Entry 6P65 (electron microscopy, 3.94 A resolution); this record covers chains H and L of the 9 polymer chains in the assembly.

[Chain H]
Name: Rabbit antibody 1C2 heavy chain fragment antigen binding
Organism: Oryctolagus cuniculus
Notes: antibody fragment or engineered binder
Amino-acid sequence (259 residues; row label = number of the first residue in the row; a row labelled like 52A-52B holds insertion residues (52A, then the next letters in order); numbers below 1 keep their minus sign (Met-20 is residue -20)):
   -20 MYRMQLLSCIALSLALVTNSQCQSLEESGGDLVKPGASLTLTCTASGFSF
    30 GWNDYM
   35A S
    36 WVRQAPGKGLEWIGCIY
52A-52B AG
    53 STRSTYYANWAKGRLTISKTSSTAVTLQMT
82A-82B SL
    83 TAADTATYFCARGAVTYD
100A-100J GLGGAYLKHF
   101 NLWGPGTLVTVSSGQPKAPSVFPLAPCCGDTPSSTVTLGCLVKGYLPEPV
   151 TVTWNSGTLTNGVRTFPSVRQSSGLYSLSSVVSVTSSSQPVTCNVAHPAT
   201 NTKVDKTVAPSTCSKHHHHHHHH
Disordered / not traced: -20 to 1, 113-223
Disulfide bonds: Cys22-Cys92
From the paper describing this entry:
  - binding site for N-acetylglucosamine: Trp31
  - binding site for alpha-D-mannopyranose: Arg94

[Chain L]
Name: Rabbit antibody 1C2 kappa chain
Organism: Oryctolagus cuniculus
Notes: antibody fragment or engineered binder
Amino-acid sequence (235 residues; row label = number of the first residue in the row; a row labelled like 95A-95D holds insertion residues (95A, then the next letters in order); numbers below 1 keep their minus sign (Met-19 is residue -19)):
   -19 MYRMQLLSCIALSLALVTNSAIKMTQTPSSVSAAVGGTVTVNCRASEDIE
    31 SYLAWYQQKPGQPPKLLIYDTSKLASGVPSRFKGSGSGTQFALTISGVQC
    81 DDAATYYCLYGYISS
95A-95D DRID
    96 FGFGGGTELVVKGDPVAPSVLIFPPAADQVATGTVTIVCVANKYFPDVTV
   146 TWEVDGTTQTTGIENSKTPQNSADCTYNLSSTLTLTSTQYNSHKEYTCKV
   196 TQGTTSVVQSFNRGDC
Disordered / not traced: -19 to 1, 108-211
Disulfide bonds: Cys23-Cys88

[Interface between chain H and chain L]
Pairs across the interface (41):
  Gln39(H) with Gln38(L), hydrogen bond
  Lys43(H) with Tyr87(L), hydrogen bond (backbone-side chain); Gly100(L)
  Gly44(H) with Tyr87(L); Phe98(L); Gly99(L), hydrogen bond (backbone-backbone)
  Leu45(H) with Pro44(L), hydrophobic; Phe98(L)
  Trp47(H) with Ile95C(L); Phe96(L), hydrophobic
  Arg55(H) with Ile93(L)
  Thr57(H) with Ile95C(L)
  Tyr58(H) with Ile95C(L)
  Tyr59(H) with Ile95C(L)
  Phe91(H) with Pro43(L), hydrophobic
  Thr98(H) with Tyr32(L)
  Asp100(H) with Tyr92(L), hydrogen bond
  Gly100C(H) with Ser94(L)
  Gly100D(H) with Tyr92(L); Ile93(L)
  Ala100E(H) with Tyr92(L); Ile93(L), hydrogen bond (backbone-backbone)
  Tyr100F(H) with Tyr32(L), hydrophobic; Tyr90(L); Gly91(L); Tyr92(L)
  Leu100G(H) with Tyr32(L); Leu89(L), hydrophobic; Gly91(L), hydrogen bond (backbone-backbone); Phe96(L), hydrophobic
  Lys100H(H) with Leu46(L); Tyr49(L); Asp50(L), salt bridge
  His100I(H) with Tyr49(L), hydrogen bond
  Phe100J(H) with Tyr36(L); Leu89(L), hydrophobic
  Asn101(H) with Leu46(L); Tyr49(L)
  Trp103(H) with Pro43(L), hydrophobic; Pro44(L)
  Gly104(H) with Pro43(L)
Also at the interface, not in a pair above, chain H (26 interface residues in all): Tyr34, Gly42, Val97
Also at the interface, not in a pair above, chain L (23 interface residues in all): Ala34, Gln42, Ser95

[Overview]
26 residues of chain H and 23 residues of chain L are in contact, with 7 hydrogen bonds and 1 salt bridge.
Among the polar pairs are Lys100H(H)-Asp50(L), Gln39(H)-Gln38(L) and Lys43(H)-Tyr87(L). The paper reports a
binding site for N-acetylglucosamine at Trp31(H); a binding site for alpha-D-mannopyranose at Arg94(H).
Chain H is Rabbit antibody 1C2 heavy chain fragment antigen binding and chain L is Rabbit antibody 1C2 kappa
chain, both from Oryctolagus cuniculus; the structure, HIV Env 16055 NFL TD 2CC+ in complex with antibody 1C2
fragment antigen binding, was determined by electron microscopy together with 6PEH from the same study.
